7XZ0 - chains A and B; structure by X-ray diffraction, 3.28 A resolution.

# Chain A (and B)
Protein: Tripartite motif-containing protein 72
From: Mus musculus
Notes: chain B of this document is another copy of the same molecule, construct and numbering; everything in this record applies to it too
Reference sequence: Q1XH17 (TRI72_MOUSE); residue numbers follow UniProt; this construct covers 79-470
Amino-acid sequence (394 residues; each row starts with the number of its first residue):
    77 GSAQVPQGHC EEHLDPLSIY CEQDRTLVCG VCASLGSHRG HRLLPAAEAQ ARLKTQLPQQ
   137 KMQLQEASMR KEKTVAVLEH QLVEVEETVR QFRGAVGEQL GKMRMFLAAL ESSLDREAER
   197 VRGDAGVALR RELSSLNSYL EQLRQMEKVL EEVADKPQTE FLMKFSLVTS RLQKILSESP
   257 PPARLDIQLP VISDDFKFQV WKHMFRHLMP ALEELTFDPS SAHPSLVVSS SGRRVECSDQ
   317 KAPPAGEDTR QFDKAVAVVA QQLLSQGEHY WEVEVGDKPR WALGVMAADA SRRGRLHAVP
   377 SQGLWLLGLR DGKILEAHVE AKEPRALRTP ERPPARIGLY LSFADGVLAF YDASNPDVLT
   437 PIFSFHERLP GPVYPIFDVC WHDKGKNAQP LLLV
Disordered / not traced: 77-84
Construct notes: expression tag (77-78); engineered mutation Ser144 (Cys in Q1XH17), Ser242 (Cys in Q1XH17), His279 (Lys in Q1XH17), His283 (Ala in Q1XH17)
Bound ions: Zn2+ site 1: Cys86, His89, Cys105, Cys108; Zn2+ site 2: Cys97, His114, His117
What the authors report for this chain:
  - mutagenesis - R368E/R369E/R371E, K460D/K462D: abolished binding to PS liposomes
  - mutagenesis - M138A: unchanged binding to PS liposomes

# How chain A and chain B interact
Contacting residue pairs (176):
  Leu93(A) - Met239(B)  hydrophobic
  Tyr96(A) - Leu238(B)  hydrophobic
  Tyr96(A) - Ser242(B)
  Arg101(A) - Ser242(B)  hydrogen bond (backbone-side chain)
  Arg101(A) - Thr245(B)
  Arg101(A) - Ser246(B)
  Leu103(A) - Leu238(B)  hydrophobic
  Ala122(A) - Leu238(B)
  Ala125(A) - Leu238(B)  hydrophobic
  Gln126(A) - Gln234(B)  hydrogen bond
  Gln126(A) - Phe237(B)
  Gln126(A) - Leu238(B)
  Leu129(A) - Phe237(B)  hydrophobic
  Leu129(A) - Phe241(B)  hydrophobic
  Lys130(A) - Phe237(B)
  Leu133(A) - Leu226(B)  hydrophobic
  Leu133(A) - Ala230(B)  hydrophobic
  Leu133(A) - Phe241(B)  hydrophobic
  Lys137(A) - Leu226(B)
  Lys137(A) - Glu227(B)  salt bridge
  Leu140(A) - Leu219(B)  hydrophobic
  Leu140(A) - Met222(B)  hydrophobic
  Leu140(A) - Glu223(B)
  Leu140(A) - Leu248(B)  hydrophobic
  Ala143(A) - Leu219(B)  hydrophobic
  Ser144(A) - Leu219(B)
  Arg146(A) - Leu252(B)
  Lys147(A) - Leu212(B)
  Lys147(A) - Tyr215(B)
  Lys147(A) - Leu216(B)
  Glu148(A) - Leu216(B)
  Thr150(A) - Leu212(B)
  Val151(A) - Leu212(B)  hydrophobic
  Leu154(A) - Leu205(B)
  Leu154(A) - Glu208(B)
  Leu154(A) - Leu209(B)  hydrophobic
  Glu155(A) - Leu209(B)
  Gln157(A) - Leu205(B)
  Leu158(A) - Leu205(B)
  Leu158(A) - Arg206(B)
  Val161(A) - Ala201(B)  hydrophobic
  Glu162(A) - Arg198(B)  salt bridge
  Val165(A) - Ala194(B)
  Val165(A) - Arg198(B)
  Phe168(A) - Leu190(B)
  Phe168(A) - Ala194(B)  hydrophobic
  Phe168(A) - Leu265(B)  hydrophobic
  Phe168(A) - Pro266(B)
  Arg169(A) - Asp191(B)  salt bridge
  Arg169(A) - Glu195(B)  salt bridge
  Ala171(A) - Ile268(B)  hydrophobic
  Val172(A) - Leu190(B)  hydrophobic
  Gly173(A) - Glu187(B)
  Gln175(A) - Ser269(B)
  Gln175(A) - Asp270(B)  hydrogen bond (side chain-backbone)
  Gln175(A) - Phe272(B)
  Gln175(A) - Lys273(B)  hydrogen bond (side chain-backbone)
  Leu176(A) - Leu183(B)  hydrophobic
  Leu176(A) - Glu187(B)
  Lys178(A) - Lys273(B)
  Met179(A) - Leu183(B)  hydrophobic
  Met179(A) - Val276(B)  hydrophobic
  Met179(A) - Met280(B)  hydrophobic
  Arg180(A) - Leu183(B)
  Arg180(A) - Glu187(B)  salt bridge
  Leu183(A) - Leu176(B)  hydrophobic
  Leu183(A) - Met179(B)  hydrophobic
  Leu183(A) - Arg180(B)
  Ala184(A) - Arg180(B)
  Glu187(A) - Gly173(B)
  Glu187(A) - Leu176(B)
  Glu187(A) - Arg180(B)  salt bridge
  Asp191(A) - Arg169(B)  salt bridge
  Ala194(A) - Phe168(B)  hydrophobic
  Ala194(A) - Arg169(B)
  Glu195(A) - Arg169(B)
  Arg198(A) - Glu162(B)  salt bridge
  Arg198(A) - Val165(B)
  Ala201(A) - Val161(B)  hydrophobic
  Gly202(A) - Leu158(B)
  Leu205(A) - Leu154(B)
  Leu205(A) - Gln157(B)
  Leu205(A) - Leu158(B)  hydrophobic
  Arg206(A) - Leu158(B)
  Glu208(A) - Leu154(B)
  Leu209(A) - Leu154(B)  hydrophobic
  Leu209(A) - Glu155(B)
  Leu212(A) - Lys147(B)
  Leu212(A) - Thr150(B)
  Leu212(A) - Val151(B)  hydrophobic
  Tyr215(A) - Lys147(B)
  Leu216(A) - Ser144(B)
  Leu216(A) - Lys147(B)
  Leu219(A) - Ala143(B)
  Leu219(A) - Ser144(B)
  Met222(A) - Leu140(B)  hydrophobic
  Glu223(A) - Leu140(B)
  Glu223(A) - Gln141(B)  hydrogen bond
  Leu226(A) - Leu133(B)  hydrophobic
  Leu226(A) - Gln136(B)
  Leu226(A) - Lys137(B)
  Leu226(A) - Leu140(B)  hydrophobic
  Ala230(A) - Leu133(B)  hydrophobic
  Lys232(A) - Gln126(B)
  Gln234(A) - Leu103(B)
  Gln234(A) - Ala122(B)
  Gln234(A) - Ala123(B)
  Gln234(A) - Gln126(B)
  Thr235(A) - Leu93(B)
  Thr235(A) - Leu103(B)
  Phe237(A) - Gln126(B)
  Phe237(A) - Leu129(B)  hydrophobic
  Phe237(A) - Lys130(B)
  Leu238(A) - Tyr96(B)  hydrophobic
  Leu238(A) - Leu103(B)  hydrophobic
  Leu238(A) - Ala122(B)
  Leu238(A) - Ala125(B)  hydrophobic
  Leu238(A) - Gln126(B)
  Leu238(A) - Leu129(B)  hydrophobic
  Phe241(A) - Leu129(B)  hydrophobic
  Phe241(A) - Leu133(B)  hydrophobic
  Phe241(A) - Gln136(B)
  Ser242(A) - Arg101(B)
  Thr245(A) - Arg101(B)
  Thr245(A) - Gln136(B)  hydrogen bond
  Ser246(A) - Arg101(B)
  Leu248(A) - Gln139(B)
  Leu248(A) - Leu140(B)  hydrophobic
  Gln249(A) - Arg101(B)
  Pro256(A) - Lys147(B)
  Pro257(A) - Thr150(B)
  Pro258(A) - Thr150(B)
  Arg260(A) - Leu154(B)
  Arg260(A) - Gln157(B)
  Leu261(A) - Leu154(B)
  Leu261(A) - Gln157(B)  hydrogen bond (backbone-side chain)
  Ile263(A) - Glu160(B)
  Ile263(A) - Val161(B)  hydrophobic
  Leu265(A) - Val161(B)  hydrophobic
  Leu265(A) - Thr164(B)
  Pro266(A) - Phe168(B)
  Ile268(A) - Ala171(B)  hydrophobic
  Ile268(A) - Val172(B)
  Ser269(A) - Gln175(B)
  Ser269(A) - Ala420(B)
  Ser269(A) - Asp421(B)  hydrogen bond
  Asp270(A) - Glu344(B)
  Asp270(A) - Tyr416(B)
  Asp270(A) - Asp421(B)  hydrogen bond (backbone-side chain)
  Asp271(A) - Asp421(B)
  Phe272(A) - Val172(B)  hydrophobic
  Phe272(A) - Gln175(B)
  Lys273(A) - Gln175(B)
  Lys273(A) - Leu284(B)
  Lys273(A) - Glu344(B)  salt bridge
  Phe274(A) - Met285(B)  hydrophobic
  Phe274(A) - Tyr416(B)  hydrophobic
  Val276(A) - Leu176(B)  hydrophobic
  Val276(A) - Met179(B)  hydrophobic
  Trp277(A) - Trp277(B)  hydrogen bond (side chain-backbone)
  Trp277(A) - Phe281(B)  hydrophobic
  Trp277(A) - Leu284(B)  hydrophobic
  Met280(A) - Met179(B)  hydrophobic
  Phe281(A) - Phe274(B)  hydrophobic
  Phe281(A) - Trp277(B)  hydrophobic
  Leu284(A) - Lys273(B)
  Leu284(A) - Phe274(B)  hydrophobic
  Leu284(A) - Trp277(B)  hydrophobic
  Met285(A) - Phe274(B)  hydrophobic
  Glu344(A) - Asp270(B)
  Glu344(A) - Lys273(B)  salt bridge
  Tyr416(A) - Asp270(B)
  Ser418(A) - Asp270(B)
  Asp421(A) - Ser269(B)  hydrogen bond
  Asp421(A) - Asp270(B)  hydrogen bond (side chain-backbone)
  Asp421(A) - Asp271(B)
Other interface residues (no listed pair), chain A (107 interface residues in all): Thr102, Gln136, Leu190, Asn213, Glu227, Val229, Pro233, Val244, Ser255, Ala259, Val267, Arg404, Ala420, Tyr427
Other interface residues (no listed pair), chain B (104 interface residues in all): Gln132, Glu148, Val153, Ala184, Leu186, Asn213, Asp231, Lys232, Pro233, Thr235, Val267, Gly343, Arg404, Ser418, Tyr427

# In short
Chain A and chain B form an interface of 107 and 104 residues respectively, with 12 hydrogen bonds and 10 salt
bridges. Polar pairs include Lys137(A)-Glu227(B), Glu162(A)-Arg198(B) and Arg169(A)-Asp191(B). From the paper:
R368E/R369E/R371E and K460D/K462D of chain A abolish binding to PS liposomes; M138A of chain A leaves binding
to PS liposomes unchanged.
Chain A and chain B are both Tripartite motif-containing protein 72 (Mus musculus); the structure, TRIM E3
ubiquitin ligase, was determined by X-ray diffraction together with 7XYY, 7XYZ, 7XZ1, 7XZ2 and 7XV2 from the
same study.
